5L5P - chains Q and R of the 28 polymer chains in the assembly; structure by X-ray diffraction, 2.80 A resolution.

== Chain Q ==
Protein: Proteasome subunit alpha type-4
Source organism: Saccharomyces cerevisiae (strain ATCC 204508 / S288c)
Notes: EC 3.4.25.1
UniProt: P40303 (PSA4_YEAST); residues -1 to 252 here correspond to UniProt positions 1-254 (UniProt number = residue number + 2)
Sequence (254 residues; each row starts with the number of its first residue; numbers below 1 keep their minus sign (Met-1 is residue -1)):
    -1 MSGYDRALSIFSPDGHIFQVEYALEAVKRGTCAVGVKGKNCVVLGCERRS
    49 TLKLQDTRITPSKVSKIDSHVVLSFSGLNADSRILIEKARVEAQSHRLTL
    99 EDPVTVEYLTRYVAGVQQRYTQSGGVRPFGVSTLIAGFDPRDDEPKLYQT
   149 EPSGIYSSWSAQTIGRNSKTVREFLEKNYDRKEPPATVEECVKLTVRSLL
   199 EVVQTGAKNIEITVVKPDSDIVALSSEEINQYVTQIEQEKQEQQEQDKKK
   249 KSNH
Disordered / not traced: -1 to 0, 241-252
Swiss-Prot annotation at these positions:
  - modified residue: Thr58 (Phosphothreonine)

== Chain R ==
Protein: Proteasome subunit alpha type-5
Source organism: Saccharomyces cerevisiae (strain ATCC 204508 / S288c)
Notes: EC 3.4.25.1
UniProt: P32379 (PSA5_YEAST); residues -7 to 252 here correspond to UniProt positions 1-260 (UniProt number = residue number + 8)
Sequence (260 residues; row label = number of the first residue in the row; numbers below 1 keep their minus sign (Met-7 is residue -7)):
    -7 MFLTRSEYDRGVSTFSPEGRLFQVEYSLEAIKLGSTAIGIATKEGVVLGV
    43 EKRATSPLLESDSIEKIVEIDRHIGCAMSGLTADARSMIEHARTAAVTHN
    93 LYYDEDINVESLTQSVCDLALRFGEGASGEERLMSRPFGVALLIAGHDAD
   143 DGYQLFHAEPSGTFYRYNAKAIGSGSEGAQAELLNEWHSSLTLKEAELLV
   193 LKILKQVMEEKLDENNAQLSCITKQDGFKIYDNEKTAELIKELKEKEAAE
   243 SPEEADVEMS
Disordered / not traced: -7 to 0, 118-124, 243-252

== Chain Q / chain R interface ==
Contacting residue pairs (63; chain Q residue first):
  Asp3(Q) with Glu117(R)
  Arg4(Q) with Glu117(R)
  Ala5(Q) with Val4(R), hydrophobic; Glu117(R); Ser127(R)
  Ser7(Q) with Ser127(R); Arg128(R)
  Ile8(Q) with Gln15(R)
  Phe9(Q) with Gln15(R); Tyr18(R), hydrophobic; Ser19(R); Ala22(R), hydrophobic; Leu73(R), hydrophobic; Arg128(R); Pro129(R); Gly131(R)
  Ser10(Q) with Tyr18(R)
  Pro11(Q) with Tyr18(R), hydrophobic; Glu21(R)
  Asp12(Q) with Glu21(R)
  Gly13(Q) with Tyr18(R); Glu21(R); Ala22(R)
  His14(Q) with Leu25(R)
  Ile15(Q) with Leu73(R), hydrophobic; Arg128(R)
  Lys35(Q) with Glu52(R), salt bridge
  Gln116(Q) with Ala75(R); Asp76(R); Arg128(R)
  Thr119(Q) with Arg128(R), hydrogen bond (backbone-side chain)
  Gln120(Q) with Met126(R); Ser127(R), hydrogen bond (backbone-backbone); Arg128(R); Phe130(R)
  Ser121(Q) with Ser127(R), hydrogen bond (backbone-side chain)
  Gly122(Q) with Ser127(R)
  Ser151(Q) with Ala75(R)
  Gly152(Q) with Ala75(R)
  Ile153(Q) with Thr74(R); Ala75(R)
  Ser155(Q) with Leu51(R); Ser55(R)
  Ser156(Q) with Leu51(R); Glu52(R), hydrogen bond; Ser55(R), hydrogen bond (backbone-side chain)
  Trp157(Q) with Thr47(R); Ser48(R); Leu50(R); Leu51(R); Glu52(R)
  Ser158(Q) with Leu50(R), hydrogen bond (backbone-backbone); Glu52(R), hydrogen bond
  Ala159(Q) with Leu50(R)
  Leu173(Q) with Leu50(R), hydrophobic
  Glu174(Q) with Ser48(R), hydrogen bond; Pro49(R); Leu50(R)
  Tyr177(Q) with Leu50(R), hydrophobic
  Arg179(Q) with Pro49(R), hydrogen bond (side chain-backbone); Leu50(R); Leu51(R), hydrogen bond (side chain-backbone); Glu52(R)
Also at the interface, not in a pair above, chain Q (31 interface residues in all): Arg170
Also at the interface, not in a pair above, chain R (28 interface residues in all): Asp1, Ser53, Ser79

== In short ==
Chain Q and chain R form an interface of 31 and 28 residues respectively, with 10 hydrogen bonds and 1 salt
bridge. Polar contacts include Lys35(Q)-Glu52(R), Thr119(Q)-Arg128(R) and Ser121(Q)-Ser127(R).
Chain Q is Proteasome subunit alpha type-4 and chain R is Proteasome subunit alpha type-5, both from
Saccharomyces cerevisiae (strain ATCC 204508 / S288c); the structure, Yeast 20S proteasome with human beta5i
(1-138) and human beta6 (97-111; 118-133) in complex with epoxyketone ..., was determined by X-ray diffraction
together with 5L52, 5L54, 5L55, 5L5A, 5L5B, 5L5D and 30 further entries from the same study.
